Entry 4BY7 (X-ray diffraction, 3.15 A resolution); this record covers chains A and H of the 16 polymer chains in the assembly.

# Chain A
Molecule: DNA-directed RNA polymerase II subunit RPB1
Source organism: Saccharomyces cerevisiae
Notes: EC 2.7.7.6
UniProtKB: P04050 (RPB1_YEAST); residue numbers follow UniProt; this construct covers 1-1733
Chain sequence (1733 residues; numbered 1 to 1733; the number before each row is that of its first residue):
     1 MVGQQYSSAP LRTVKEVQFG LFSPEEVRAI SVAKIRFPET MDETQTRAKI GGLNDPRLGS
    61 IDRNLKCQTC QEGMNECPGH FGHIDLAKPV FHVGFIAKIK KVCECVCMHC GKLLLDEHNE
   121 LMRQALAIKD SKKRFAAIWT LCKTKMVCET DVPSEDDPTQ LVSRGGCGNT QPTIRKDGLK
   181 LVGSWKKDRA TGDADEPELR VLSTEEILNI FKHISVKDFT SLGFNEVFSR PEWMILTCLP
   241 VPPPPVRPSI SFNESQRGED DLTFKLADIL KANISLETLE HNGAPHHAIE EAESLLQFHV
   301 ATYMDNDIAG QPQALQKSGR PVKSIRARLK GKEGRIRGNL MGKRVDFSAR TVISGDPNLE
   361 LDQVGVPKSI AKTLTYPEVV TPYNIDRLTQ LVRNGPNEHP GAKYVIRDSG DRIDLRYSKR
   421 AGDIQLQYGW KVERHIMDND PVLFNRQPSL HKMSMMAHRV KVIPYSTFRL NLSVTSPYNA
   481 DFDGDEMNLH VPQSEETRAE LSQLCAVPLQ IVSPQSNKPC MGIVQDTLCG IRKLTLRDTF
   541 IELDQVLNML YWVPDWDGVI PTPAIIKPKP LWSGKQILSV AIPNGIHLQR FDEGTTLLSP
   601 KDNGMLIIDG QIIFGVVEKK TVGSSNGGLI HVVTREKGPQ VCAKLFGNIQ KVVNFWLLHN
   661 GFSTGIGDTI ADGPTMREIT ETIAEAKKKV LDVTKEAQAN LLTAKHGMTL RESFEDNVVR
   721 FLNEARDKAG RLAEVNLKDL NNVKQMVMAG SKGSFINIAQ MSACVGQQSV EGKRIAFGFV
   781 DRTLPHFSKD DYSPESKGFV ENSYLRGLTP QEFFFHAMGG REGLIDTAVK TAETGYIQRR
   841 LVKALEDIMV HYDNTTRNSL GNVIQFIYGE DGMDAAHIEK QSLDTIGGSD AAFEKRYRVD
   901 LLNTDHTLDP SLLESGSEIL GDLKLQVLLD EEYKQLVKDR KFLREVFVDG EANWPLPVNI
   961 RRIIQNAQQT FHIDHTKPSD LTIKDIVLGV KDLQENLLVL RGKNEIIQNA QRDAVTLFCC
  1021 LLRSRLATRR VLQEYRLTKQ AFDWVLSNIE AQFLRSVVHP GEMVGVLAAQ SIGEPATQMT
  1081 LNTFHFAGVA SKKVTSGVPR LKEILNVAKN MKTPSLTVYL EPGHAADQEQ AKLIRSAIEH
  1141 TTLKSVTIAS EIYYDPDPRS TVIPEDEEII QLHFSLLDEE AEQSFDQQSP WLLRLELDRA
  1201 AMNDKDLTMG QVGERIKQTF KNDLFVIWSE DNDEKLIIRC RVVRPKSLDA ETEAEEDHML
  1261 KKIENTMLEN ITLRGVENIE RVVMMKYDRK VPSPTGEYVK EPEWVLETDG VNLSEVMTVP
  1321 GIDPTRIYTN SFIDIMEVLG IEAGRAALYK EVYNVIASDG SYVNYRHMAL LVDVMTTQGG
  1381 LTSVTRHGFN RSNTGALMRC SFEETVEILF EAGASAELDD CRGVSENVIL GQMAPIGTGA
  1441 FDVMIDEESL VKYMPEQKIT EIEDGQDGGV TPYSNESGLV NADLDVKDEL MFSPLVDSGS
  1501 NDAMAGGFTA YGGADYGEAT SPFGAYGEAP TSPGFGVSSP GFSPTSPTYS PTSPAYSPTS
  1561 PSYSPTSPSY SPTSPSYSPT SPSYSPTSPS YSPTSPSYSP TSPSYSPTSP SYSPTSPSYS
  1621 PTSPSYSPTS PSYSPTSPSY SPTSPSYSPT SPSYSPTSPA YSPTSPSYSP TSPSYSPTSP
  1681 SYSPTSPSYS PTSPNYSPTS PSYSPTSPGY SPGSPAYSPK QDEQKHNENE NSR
Disordered / not traced: 1, 187-194, 1083-1093, 1245-1253, 1456-1733
Ion coordination: Zn2+ site 1: C67, C70, C77, H80; Zn2+ site 2: C107, C110, C148, C167; Mg2+: D481, D483, D485 (shared with 1 residue of chain P)
Swiss-Prot annotation at these positions:
  - region: P248 to D260 (Lid loop), N306 to K323 (Rudder loop), P810 to E822 (Bridging helix)
  - binding site (Zn(2+)): C67, C70, C77, H80, C107, C110, C148, C167
  - binding site (Mg(2+)): D481, D483, D485
  - modified residue: T1471 (Phosphothreonine)
  - cross-link (Glycyl lysine isopeptide (Lys-Gly)): K695 (interchain with G-Cter in ubiquitin), K1246 (interchain with G-Cter in ubiquitin), K1350 (interchain with G-Cter in ubiquitin)
  - natural variant: S1653 to P1659 (deletion: In strain: A364A)
  - mutagenesis: K1246 (K1246R: Impairs ubiquitination during transcription stress)

# Chain H
Molecule: DNA-directed RNA polymerases I, II, and III subunit rpabc 3
Source organism: Saccharomyces cerevisiae
UniProtKB: P20436 (RPAB3_YEAST); residue numbers follow UniProt; this construct covers 1-146
Chain sequence (146 residues; each row starts with the number of its first residue):
     1 MSNTLFDDIF QVSEVDPGRY NKVCRIEAAS TTQDQCKLTL DINVELFPVA AQDSLTVTIA
    61 SSLNLEDTPA NDSLATRSWR PPQAGDRSLA DDYDYVMYGT AYKFEEVSKD LIAVYYSFGG
   121 LLMRLEGNYR NLNNLKQENA YLLIRR
Disordered / not traced: 1, 64-75
Swiss-Prot annotation at these positions:
  - region: D16 to T39 (Non-specific ssDNA binding)
  - modified residue: S2 (N-acetylserine), T68 (Phosphothreonine)

# Interface between chain A and chain H
Residue-residue contacts (72):
  R537(A) with Y20(H); V23(H); R25(H); D41(H), salt bridge; G120(H), hydrogen bond (side chain-backbone); L121(H); L122(H)
  D538(A) with Y20(H); N21(H), hydrogen bond (side chain-backbone); K22(H), hydrogen bond (side chain-backbone); V23(H), hydrogen bond (side chain-backbone)
  F540(A) with N43(H); L121(H), hydrophobic
  L543(A) with W79(H), hydrophobic
  V559(A) with S78(H)
  I560(A) with S78(H), hydrogen bond (backbone-side chain); W79(H), hydrogen bond (backbone-backbone)
  P561(A) with W79(H)
  T562(A) with Y98(H)
  P563(A) with W79(H); Y98(H)
  A564(A) with M97(H); Y98(H), hydrogen bond (backbone-backbone); F118(H); G119(H)
  I565(A) with N43(H); L46(H), hydrophobic; Y95(H); V96(H); M97(H), hydrophobic; L121(H), hydrophobic
  I566(A) with V96(H), hydrogen bond (backbone-backbone); Y98(H), hydrophobic; Y141(H), hydrophobic
  K567(A) with N43(H), hydrogen bond (side chain-backbone); L46(H); F47(H); D94(H); Y95(H); V96(H), hydrogen bond (backbone-backbone)
  P568(A) with L46(H); D94(H)
  K569(A) with L46(H)
  P570(A) with W79(H), hydrophobic
  L571(A) with L46(H), hydrophobic
  W572(A) with W79(H), hydrophobic
  S573(A) with G119(H), hydrogen bond (side chain-backbone)
  K575(A) with G119(H); G120(H)
  L597(A) with Y102(H), hydrogen bond (backbone-side chain); K103(H); Y115(H)
  L598(A) with R25(H), hydrogen bond (backbone-side chain); Y115(H), hydrophobic; L122(H); R124(H)
  S599(A) with R25(H)
  P600(A) with R25(H)
  K601(A) with Y20(H)
  D602(A) with Y20(H)
  I608(A) with Y102(H), hydrophobic
  I613(A) with Y102(H), hydrophobic; S117(H), hydrogen bond (backbone-side chain); G120(H); L122(H)
  F614(A) with L122(H), hydrophobic
  K738(A) with R19(H)
  D739(A) with R19(H), salt bridge
  K744(A) with R19(H)
  D974(A) with K136(H)
  H975(A) with K136(H)
  T976(A) with K136(H)
Other interface residues (no listed pair), chain A (39 interface residues in all): G558, Q576, L606, L737
Other interface residues (no listed pair), chain H (31 interface residues in all): T39, M123

# Overview
39 residues of chain A face 31 of chain H across their interface, with 14 hydrogen bonds and 2 salt bridges.
Polar contacts include R537(A)-D41(H), D739(A)-R19(H) and R537(A)-G120(H). From UniProt: 8 Zn2+-binding
residues, 3 Mg2+-binding residues and one mutagenesis site on chain A.
Here chain A is DNA-directed RNA polymerase II subunit RPB1 and chain H is DNA-directed RNA polymerases I, II,
and III subunit rpabc 3, both from Saccharomyces cerevisiae. Entry 4BY7 (elongating RNA Polymerase II-Bye1 TLD
complex) was determined by X-ray diffraction, deposited together with 4BXX, 4BXZ and 4BY1.
